4XBQ - chain A; structure by X-ray diffraction, 2.23 A resolution.

[Chain A]
Name: Galectin-7
From: Homo sapiens
UniProt: P47929 (LEG7_HUMAN); residues 0-135 here correspond to UniProt positions 1-136 (UniProt number = residue number + 1)
Chain sequence (155 residues; numbered -19 to 135; the number before each row is that of its first residue; numbers below 1 keep their minus sign (Gly-19 is residue -19)):
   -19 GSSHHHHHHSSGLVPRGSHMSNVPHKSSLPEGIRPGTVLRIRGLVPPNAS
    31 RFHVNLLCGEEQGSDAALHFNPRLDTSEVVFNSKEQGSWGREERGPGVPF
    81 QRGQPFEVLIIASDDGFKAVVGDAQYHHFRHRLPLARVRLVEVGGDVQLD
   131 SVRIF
Disordered / not traced: -19 to 2
Construct notes: expression tag (-19 to -1)
From the paper describing this entry:
  - contacts within the chain: Arg53-Glu58, Glu58-Arg74
  - specificity-determining residues: Glu58
  - conformationally variable residues: Glu58, Glu72, Arg74

[In short]
The paper reports the specificity determinant Glu58; conformational variability at Glu58, Glu72 and Arg74.
Chain A is Galectin-7 (Homo sapiens); the structure, Crystal Structure of Human Galectin-7 in Complex with
Type 1 N-acetyllactosamine, was determined by X-ray diffraction (same publication as 4XBL and 4XBN).
